8G2M - chains F and H of the 3 polymer chains in the assembly; structure by X-ray diffraction, 1.80 A resolution.

[Chain F]
Name: masking peptide
Chain sequence (9 residues; row label = number of the first residue in the row):
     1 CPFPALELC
Cystine bridges: Cys-1/Cys-9

[Chain H]
Name: Heavy chain of humanized IgG
From: Mus musculus
Chain sequence (220 residues; each row starts with the number of its first residue; note: 1 number in that range is skipped by the numbering (no residue carries it; nothing is unmodelled there)):
     1 QVQLVQSGAE VKKPGSSVKV SCKASGYTFT NYFMNWVRQA PGQGLEWMGR VDPEQGRADY
    61 AEKFKKRVTI TADKSTSTAY MELSSLRSED TAVYYCARRA MDNYGFAYWG QGTLVTVSSA
   121 STKGPSVFPL APSSKSA
   139 GGTAALGCLV KDYFPEPVTV SWNSGALTSG VHTFPAVLQS SGLYSLSSVV TVPSSSLGTQ
   199 TYICNVNHKP SNTKVDKKVE PKA
Cystine bridges: Cys-22/Cys-96, Cys-146/Cys-202

[Chain F / chain H interface]
Residue-residue contacts (16):
  Cys-1(F) / Arg-50(H)  hydrogen bond (backbone-side chain)
  Cys-1(F) / Asp-59(H)  hydrogen bond (backbone-side chain)
  Phe-3(F) / Arg-50(H)  hydrogen bond (backbone-side chain)
  Pro-4(F) / Arg-50(H)
  Pro-4(F) / Tyr-104(H)  hydrophobic
  Ala-5(F) / Phe-33(H)
  Ala-5(F) / Tyr-104(H)  hydrophobic
  Leu-6(F) / Thr-30(H)
  Leu-6(F) / Asn-31(H)
  Leu-6(F) / Tyr-32(H)
  Leu-6(F) / Phe-33(H)
  Leu-6(F) / Asp-52(H)
  Glu-7(F) / Arg-99(H)  salt bridge
  Glu-7(F) / Tyr-104(H)  hydrogen bond
  Leu-8(F) / Tyr-104(H)
  Cys-9(F) / Phe-33(H)  hydrophobic
Interface residues without a listed pair, chain H (10 interface residues in all): Pro-53
Interface features reported in the paper:
  - specific contacts: Cys-1(F)/Asp-59(H) (hydrogen bond), Phe-3(F)/Arg-50(H) (hydrogen bond), Glu-7(F)/Tyr-104(H) (hydrogen bond), Glu-7(F)/Arg-99(H) (salt bridge)

[In short]
Chain F and chain H form an interface of 8 and 10 residues respectively, with 4 hydrogen bonds and 1 salt
bridge. Polar contacts include Glu-7(F)/Arg-99(H), Cys-1(F)/Arg-50(H) and Cys-1(F)/Asp-59(H). The authors
report hydrogen bonds between Cys-1(F) and Asp-59(H), Phe-3(F) and Arg-50(H) and Glu-7(F) and Tyr-104(H); a
salt bridge between Glu-7(F) and Arg-99(H).
Here chain F is masking peptide and chain H is Heavy chain of humanized IgG (Mus musculus). Entry 8G2M (The
tumor activated anti-CTLA-4 monoclonal antibody XTX101 demonstrates tumor-growth inhibition and
tumor-selective pharmacodynamics in mouse models ...) was determined by X-ray diffraction (same publication as
8G8N).
